9IXM - chains A and C of the 6 polymer chains in the assembly; structure by electron microscopy, 3.26 A resolution.

[Chain A (and C)]
Molecule: DdmD
Notes: chain C of this document is another copy of the same molecule, construct and numbering; everything in this record applies to it too
UniProt: A0A5R8LS59 (A0A5R8LS59_LACZE); residues 1-1192 here = UniProt positions 1-1192
Sequence (1192 residues; row label = number of the first residue in the row):
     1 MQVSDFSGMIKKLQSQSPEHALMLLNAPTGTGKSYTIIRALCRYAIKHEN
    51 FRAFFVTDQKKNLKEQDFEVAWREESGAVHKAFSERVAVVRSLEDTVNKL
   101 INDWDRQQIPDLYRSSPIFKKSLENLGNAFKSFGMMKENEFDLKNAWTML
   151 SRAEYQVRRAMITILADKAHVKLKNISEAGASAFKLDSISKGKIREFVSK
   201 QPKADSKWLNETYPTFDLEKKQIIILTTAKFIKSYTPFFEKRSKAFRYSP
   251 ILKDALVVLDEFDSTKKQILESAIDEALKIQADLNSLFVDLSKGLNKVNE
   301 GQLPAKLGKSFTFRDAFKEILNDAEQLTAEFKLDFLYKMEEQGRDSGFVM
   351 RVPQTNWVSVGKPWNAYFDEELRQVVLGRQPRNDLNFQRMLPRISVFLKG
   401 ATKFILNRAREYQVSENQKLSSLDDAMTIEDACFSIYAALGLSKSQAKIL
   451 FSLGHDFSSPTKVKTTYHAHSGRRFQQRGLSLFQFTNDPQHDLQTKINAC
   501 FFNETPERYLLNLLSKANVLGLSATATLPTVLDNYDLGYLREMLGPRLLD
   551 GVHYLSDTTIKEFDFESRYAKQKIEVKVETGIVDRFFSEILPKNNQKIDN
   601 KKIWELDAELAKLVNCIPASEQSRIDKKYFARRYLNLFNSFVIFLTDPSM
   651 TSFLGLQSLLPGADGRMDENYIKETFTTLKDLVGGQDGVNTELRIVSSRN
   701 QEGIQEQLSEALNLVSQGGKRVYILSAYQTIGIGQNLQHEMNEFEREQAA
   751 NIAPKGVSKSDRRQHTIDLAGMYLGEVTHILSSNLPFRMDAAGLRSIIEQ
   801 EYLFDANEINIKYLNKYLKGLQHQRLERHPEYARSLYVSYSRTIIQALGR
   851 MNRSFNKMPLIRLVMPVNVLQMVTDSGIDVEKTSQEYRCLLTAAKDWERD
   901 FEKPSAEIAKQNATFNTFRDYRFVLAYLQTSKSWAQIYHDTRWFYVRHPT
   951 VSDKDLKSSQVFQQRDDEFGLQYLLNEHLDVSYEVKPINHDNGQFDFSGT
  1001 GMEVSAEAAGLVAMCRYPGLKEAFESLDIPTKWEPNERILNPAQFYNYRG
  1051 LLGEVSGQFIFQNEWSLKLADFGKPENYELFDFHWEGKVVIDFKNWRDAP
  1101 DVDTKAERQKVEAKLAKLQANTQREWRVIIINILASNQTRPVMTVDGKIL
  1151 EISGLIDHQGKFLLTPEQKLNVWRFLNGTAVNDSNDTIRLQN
Unresolved in the structure: 176-179, 366, 1145-1147, 1178-1192 (chain C: 1-2, 30, 175-183, 341-346, 353-361, 458-471, 525-530, 552-789, 807-1192)
Sequence notes: conflict S7 (Leu in A0A5R8LS59), I46 (Val in A0A5R8LS59), S115 (Asn in A0A5R8LS59), E154 (Asp in A0A5R8LS59), K174 (Arg in A0A5R8LS59), A179 (Glu in A0A5R8LS59), D187 (Asn in A0A5R8LS59), F313 (Ser in A0A5R8LS59), H468 (Tyr in A0A5R8LS59), E575 (Gln in A0A5R8LS59), D681 (Glu in A0A5R8LS59), I704 (Val in A0A5R8LS59), R762 (Pro in A0A5R8LS59), P859 (Thr in A0A5R8LS59), V1090 (Ala in A0A5R8LS59), D1101 (Asn in A0A5R8LS59), A1106 (Val in A0A5R8LS59), R1140 (Gln in A0A5R8LS59), T1165 (Met in A0A5R8LS59)

[How chain A and chain C interact]
Residue-residue contacts (65; chain A residue first):
  K131(A) - N139(C)
  S132(A) - N139(C)
  S132(A) - F141(C)
  M135(A) - M136(C)  hydrophobic
  E140(A) - A146(C)
  E140(A) - M149(C)
  N145(A) - N145(C)
  A146(A) - N145(C)
  M149(A) - F141(C)  hydrophobic
  R242(A) - Q490(C)  hydrogen bond
  K297(A) - D334(C)  salt bridge
  G301(A) - F335(C)
  G301(A) - R373(C)  hydrogen bond (backbone-side chain)
  Q302(A) - D334(C)  hydrogen bond
  Q302(A) - F335(C)
  Q302(A) - R373(C)
  L303(A) - L336(C)  hydrophobic
  L303(A) - R373(C)
  P304(A) - L372(C)
  P304(A) - R373(C)
  P304(A) - Q374(C)
  A305(A) - E371(C)
  A305(A) - L372(C)  hydrogen bond (backbone-backbone)
  K306(A) - L493(C)
  L307(A) - L493(C)  hydrophobic
  D334(A) - K297(C)
  D334(A) - Q302(C)
  F335(A) - Q302(C)
  L336(A) - A439(C)  hydrophobic
  L372(A) - P304(C)
  L372(A) - A305(C)
  R373(A) - G301(C)
  R373(A) - Q302(C)
  R373(A) - L303(C)
  R373(A) - P304(C)
  R373(A) - A305(C)
  Q374(A) - P304(C)
  Y412(A) - D492(C)  hydrogen bond
  Y412(A) - L493(C)
  M427(A) - D492(C)
  D431(A) - P489(C)
  D431(A) - Q490(C)  hydrogen bond (side chain-backbone)
  F434(A) - Q490(C)
  S435(A) - Q490(C)  hydrogen bond (backbone-backbone)
  S435(A) - H491(C)
  S435(A) - D492(C)  hydrogen bond
  S435(A) - L493(C)
  A438(A) - H491(C)
  A438(A) - Q494(C)  hydrogen bond (backbone-side chain)
  A439(A) - L336(C)
  P489(A) - D431(C)
  P489(A) - S435(C)
  Q490(A) - R242(C)
  Q490(A) - D431(C)
  Q490(A) - F434(C)
  Q490(A) - S435(C)  hydrogen bond (backbone-side chain)
  Q490(A) - K444(C)  hydrogen bond
  H491(A) - S435(C)  hydrogen bond (backbone-side chain)
  D492(A) - S435(C)  hydrogen bond (backbone-side chain)
  L493(A) - P304(C)  hydrophobic
  L493(A) - Y412(C)
  L493(A) - S435(C)
  L493(A) - A439(C)  hydrophobic
  Q494(A) - A438(C)  hydrogen bond (side chain-backbone)
  Q494(A) - A439(C)  hydrogen bond (side chain-backbone)
Interface residues without a listed pair, chain A (42 interface residues in all): N128, A129, M136, N139, E416, E430, D488
Interface residues without a listed pair, chain C (37 interface residues in all): S132, K306, M427, I436

[Overview]
The interface between chain A and chain C involves 42 residues on one side and 37 on the other, with 15
hydrogen bonds and 1 salt bridge. Polar pairs include K297(A)-D334(C), R242(A)-Q490(C) and G301(A)-R373(C).
Chain A and chain C are both DdmD; the structure, Cryo-EM structure of Lactobacillus casei DdmDE bound with
DNA, was determined by electron microscopy (same publication as 9IW3 and 9IX4).
